5VBI - chain A; structure by X-ray diffraction, 1.75 A resolution.

Chain A:
Protein: Phosphoglucomutase-1
Source organism: Homo sapiens
Notes: EC 5.4.2.2
UniProtKB: P36871 (PGM1_HUMAN); residues 1-562 here = UniProt positions 1-562
Chain sequence (585 residues; each row starts with the number of its first residue; numbers below 1 keep their minus sign (Met-22 is residue -22)):
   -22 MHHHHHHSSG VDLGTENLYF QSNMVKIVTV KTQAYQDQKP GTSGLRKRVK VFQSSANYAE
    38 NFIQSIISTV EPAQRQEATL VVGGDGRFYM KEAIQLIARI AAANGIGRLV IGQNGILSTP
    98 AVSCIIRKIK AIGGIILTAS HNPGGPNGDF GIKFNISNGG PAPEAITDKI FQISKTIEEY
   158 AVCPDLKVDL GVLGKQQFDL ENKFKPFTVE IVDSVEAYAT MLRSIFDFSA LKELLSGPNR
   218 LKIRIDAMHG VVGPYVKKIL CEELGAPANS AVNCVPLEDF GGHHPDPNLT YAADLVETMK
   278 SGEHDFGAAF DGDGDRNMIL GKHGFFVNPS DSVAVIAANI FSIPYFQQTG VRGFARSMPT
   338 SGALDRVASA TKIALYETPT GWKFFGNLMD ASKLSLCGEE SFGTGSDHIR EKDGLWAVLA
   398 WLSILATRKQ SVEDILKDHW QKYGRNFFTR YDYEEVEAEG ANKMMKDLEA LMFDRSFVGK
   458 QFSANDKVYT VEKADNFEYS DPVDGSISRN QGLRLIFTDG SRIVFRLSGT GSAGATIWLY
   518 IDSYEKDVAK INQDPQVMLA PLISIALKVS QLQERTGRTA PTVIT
Not modelled in the structure: -22 to -1
Modified / non-standard residues: Ser117 (phosphoserine; SEP)
Differences from the reference sequence: expression tag (-22 to 0); engineered mutation Trp515 (Arg in P36871)
Metal / ion sites: Mg2+: Ser117, Asp288, Asp290, Asp292
UniProt features mapped onto this chain:
  - active site: Ser117 (Phosphoserine intermediate)
  - binding site (alpha-D-glucose 1,6-bisphosphate): Arg23, Ser117, Asp292, Arg293, Thr357, Glu376, Ser378, Lys389
  - binding site (Mg(2+)): Ser117, Asp288, Asp290, Asp292
  - modified residue: Met1 (N-acetylmethionine), Lys16 (N6-acetyllysine), Thr115 (Phosphothreonine), Ser117 (Phosphoserine), Ser134 (Phosphoserine), Thr185 (Phosphothreonine), Ser201 (Phosphoserine), Ser206 (Phosphoserine), Ser213 (Phosphoserine), Lys349 (N6-acetyllysine), Tyr353 (Phosphotyrosine), Ser369 (Phosphoserine), Ser378 (Phosphoserine), Lys419 (N6-succinyllysine), Thr467 (Phosphothreonine), Ser477 (Phosphoserine), Ser485 (Phosphoserine), Ser505 (Phosphoserine), Thr507 (Phosphothreonine), Ser509 (Phosphoserine) and 1 more in UniProt
From the paper describing this entry:
  - mutagenesis - R515W: abolished catalytic activity
  - conformationally variable residues (loop rearrangement, order/disorder transition): Thr507 to Ser509, Ser509 to Ala510
  - post-translational modification sites: Ser117
  - disease-associated variants - R503Q: abolished catalytic activity (citing earlier work)

In short:
The Mg2+ site is built by Ser117, Asp288, Asp290 and Asp292. Curated annotation (UniProt) lists active-site
residue Ser117, 8 alpha-D-glucose 1,6-bisphosphate-binding residues and 4 Mg2+-binding residues. From the
paper: R515W and R503Q abolish catalytic activity; a modification site at Ser117.
Chain A is Phosphoglucomutase-1 (Homo sapiens); the structure, Crystal Structure of the R515W missense variant
of human PGM1, was determined by X-ray diffraction (same publication as 6UIQ, 5VEC, 5VIN and 5VG7).
